PDB entry 3A6N | X-ray diffraction, 2.70 A resolution | chains C and I of the 10 polymer chains in the assembly

# Chain C
Protein: Histone H2A type 1-B/E
Organism: Homo sapiens
Reference sequence: P04908 (H2A1B_HUMAN); residues 0-129 here correspond to UniProt positions 1-130 (UniProt number = residue number + 1)
Amino-acid sequence (133 residues; row label = number of the first residue in the row; numbers below 1 keep their minus sign (Gly-3 is residue -3)):
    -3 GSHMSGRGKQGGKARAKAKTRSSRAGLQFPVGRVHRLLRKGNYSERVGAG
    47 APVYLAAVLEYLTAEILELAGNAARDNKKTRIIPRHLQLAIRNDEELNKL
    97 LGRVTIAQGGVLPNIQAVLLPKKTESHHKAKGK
Not modelled in the structure: -3 to 13, 119-129
Differences from the reference sequence: expression tag (-3 to -1)

# Chain I
Molecule: 146-nt DNA strand
Sequence (146 nucleotides; row label = number of the first residue in the row):
     1 ATCAATATCCACCTGCAGATTCTACCAAAAGTGTATTTGGAAACTGCTCC
    51 ATCAAAAGGCATGTTCAGCTGAATTCAGCTGAACATGCCTTTTGATGGAG
   101 CAGTTTCCAAATACACTTTTGGTAGAATCTGCAGGTGGATATTGAT
Not modelled in the structure: 146
Ion coordination: Mn2+ site 1 near DG68 (its only coordinating residue here); Mn2+ site 2 near DG121 (its only coordinating residue here)

# How chain C and chain I interact
Pairs across the interface (11):
  Ala14(C) - DA30(I)  phosphate contact
  Ala14(C) - DG31(I)  phosphate contact
  Lys15(C) - DA30(I)  phosphate contact
  Lys15(C) - DG31(I)  hydrogen bond to the phosphate
  Thr16(C) - DA30(I)  phosphate contact
  Arg17(C) - DA30(I)  salt bridge to the phosphate
  Arg20(C) - DG31(I)  salt bridge to the phosphate
  Gly28(C) - DA29(I)  phosphate contact
  Gly28(C) - DA30(I)  phosphate contact
  Arg32(C) - DA29(I)  salt bridge to the phosphate
  Arg42(C) - DT38(I)  sugar contact
Other interface residues (no listed pair), chain C (11 interface residues in all): Arg29, Lys74, Arg77
Other interface residues (no listed pair), chain I (9 interface residues in all): DA11, DA19, DT20, DA28, DT37

# Overview
Chain C and chain I form an interface of 11 and 9 residues respectively, with 1 hydrogen bond and 3 salt
bridges. Among the polar pairs are Lys15(C)-DG31(I), Arg17(C)-DA30(I) and Arg20(C)-DG31(I).
Here chain C is Histone H2A type 1-B/E (Homo sapiens) and chain I is a 146-nt DNA strand. Entry 3A6N (The
nucleosome containing a testis-specific histone variant, human H3T) was determined by X-ray diffraction
together with 3AFA from the same study.
